6NUD - chains U and P of the 12 polymer chains in the assembly; structure by electron microscopy, 3.50 A resolution.

# Chain U
Molecule: target ssRNA
From: Streptococcus thermophilus
Sequence (49 nucleotides; numbered -5 to 43; the number before each row is that of its first residue; numbers below 1 keep their minus sign (G-5 is residue -5)):
    -5 GGGAAUAAGUGAACAGAAUUAAACAGUUACGAAAAAAAAAAAGGGUACC
Disordered / not traced: -5 to 0, 29-43

# Chain P
Name: CRISPR type III-associated RAMP protein Csm3
From: Streptococcus thermophilus
Reference sequence: A0A0A7HIF0 (A0A0A7HIF0_STRTR); residues 1-220 here = UniProt positions 1-220
Amino-acid sequence (220 residues; row label = number of the first residue in the row):
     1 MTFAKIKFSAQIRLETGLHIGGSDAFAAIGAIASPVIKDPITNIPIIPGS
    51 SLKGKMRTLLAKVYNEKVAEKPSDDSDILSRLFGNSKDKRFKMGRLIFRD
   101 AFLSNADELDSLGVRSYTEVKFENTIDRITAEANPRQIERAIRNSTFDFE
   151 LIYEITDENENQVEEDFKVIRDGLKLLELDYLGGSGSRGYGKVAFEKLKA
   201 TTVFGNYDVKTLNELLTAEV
Disordered / not traced: 1, 214-220
Construct notes: engineered mutation Ala33 (Asp in A0A0A7HIF0)

# Interface between chain U and chain P
Residue-residue contacts (9; chain U residue first):
  G3(U) with Glu132(P), base contact
  U4(U) with Pro135(P), base contact
  G5(U) with Pro135(P), phosphate contact
  A6(U) with Ala33(P), base contact; Ser34(P), base contact; Asn134(P), hydrogen bond to the sugar; Pro135(P), phosphate contact; Arg136(P), sugar contact
  A7(U) with Asn134(P), hydrogen bond to the sugar
Interface residues without a listed pair, chain U (6 interface residues in all): A15
Interface residues without a listed pair, chain P (7 interface residues in all): Lys89

# In short
6 residues of chain U face 7 of chain P across their interface; the contacts include 2 hydrogen bonds. Polar
contacts include A6(U)-Asn134(P) and A7(U)-Asn134(P).
Here chain U is target ssRNA and chain P is CRISPR type III-associated RAMP protein Csm3, both from
Streptococcus thermophilus. Entry 6NUD (Small conformation of ssRNA-bound CRISPR_Csm complex) was determined
by electron microscopy, deposited together with 6NUE.
